7C96 - chains A and B; structure by X-ray diffraction, 2.51 A resolution.

== Chain A ==
Protein: RxLR effector protein Avh6
Source organism: Phytophthora sojae (strain P6497)
UniProt: G4ZLE6 (AVH6_PHYSP); numbering as in UniProt (aligned over 71-125)
Chain sequence (56 residues; row label = number of the first residue in the row):
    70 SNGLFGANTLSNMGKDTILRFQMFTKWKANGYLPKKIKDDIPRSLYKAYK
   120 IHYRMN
Disordered / not traced: 70-73
Differences from the reference sequence: expression tag (70)
Modified residues: Mse82 (selenomethionine; parent Met); Mse92 (selenomethionine; parent Met); Mse124 (selenomethionine; parent Met)
From the paper describing this entry:
  - contacts within the chain: Trp96-Tyr118 (hydrophobic contact)

== Chain B ==
Protein: RING-type E3 ubiquitin transferase
Source organism: Glycine soja
Notes: EC 2.3.2.27
UniProt: A0A445I1B1 (A0A445I1B1_GLYSO); residues 251-327 here correspond to UniProt positions 250-326 (UniProt number = residue number - 1)
Chain sequence (77 residues; row label = number of the first residue in the row):
   251 SHQAPVIPDDFRCPISLELMKDPVIVSTGQTYERTCIEKWLQAGHGTCPK
   301 TQQTLTSTVLTPNYVLRSLIAQWCEAN
Disordered / not traced: 251-254
Modified residues: Mse270 (selenomethionine; parent Met)

== How chain A and chain B interact ==
Contacting residue pairs (18):
  Thr86(A) with Ile265(B), hydrogen bond (side chain-backbone); Ser266(B)
  Ile87(A) with Ile265(B), hydrophobic; Cys286(B); Trp290(B), hydrophobic
  Arg89(A) with Ile265(B), hydrogen bond (side chain-backbone); Ser266(B); Leu267(B)
  Phe90(A) with Pro264(B); Pro299(B), hydrophobic
  Gln91(A) with Trp290(B); His295(B)
  Ala117(A) with Leu267(B)
  Ile120(A) with Arg262(B)
  Arg123(A) with Asp259(B), salt bridge
  Mse124(A) with Asp259(B); Arg262(B)
  Asn125(A) with Pro264(B)
Other interface residues (no listed pair), chain A (13 interface residues in all): Phe93, Thr94, His121
Other interface residues (no listed pair), chain B (13 interface residues in all): Lys289, Lys300, Gln302
The authors on this interface:
  - specific contacts: Phe90(A)-Pro264(B) (hydrophobic contact), Phe90(A)-Ile265(B) (hydrophobic contact), Phe90(A)-Pro299(B) (hydrophobic contact), Arg123(A)-Asp259(B) (salt bridge)
  - interface residues, chain A: Ile87(A), Phe93(A), Ala117(A), Ile120(A)
  - hot spots on chain A (mutagenesis) - F90A: abolished binding to RING-type E3 ubiquitin transferase (chain B)
  - interface residues, chain B: Pro264(B), Ile265(B), Leu267(B), Trp290(B), Pro299(B)

== Summary ==
The chain A/chain B interface involves 13 residues from each chain; the contacts include 2 hydrogen bonds and
1 salt bridge. Polar pairs include Arg123(A)-Asp259(B), Thr86(A)-Ile265(B) and Arg89(A)-Ile265(B). The authors
report hydrophobic contacts between Phe90(A) and Pro264(B), Phe90(A) and Ile265(B) and Phe90(A) and Pro299(B);
a salt bridge between Arg123(A) and Asp259(B). The paper reports that F90A of chain A abolishes binding to
RING-type E3 ubiquitin transferase (chain B); interface residues Ile87(A), Phe93(A) and Pro264(B) among
others.
Chain A is RxLR effector protein Avh6 (Phytophthora sojae (strain P6497)) and chain B is RING-type E3
ubiquitin transferase (Glycine soja); the structure, Avr1d:GmPUB13 U-box, was determined by X-ray diffraction.
